5M36 - chains B and C of the 4 polymer chains in the assembly; structure by X-ray diffraction, 2.45 A resolution.

[Chain B]
Molecule: 14-3-3 protein zeta/delta
Organism: Homo sapiens
UniProtKB: P63104 (1433Z_HUMAN); numbering as in UniProt (aligned over 2-230)
Sequence (229 residues; row label = number of the first residue in the row):
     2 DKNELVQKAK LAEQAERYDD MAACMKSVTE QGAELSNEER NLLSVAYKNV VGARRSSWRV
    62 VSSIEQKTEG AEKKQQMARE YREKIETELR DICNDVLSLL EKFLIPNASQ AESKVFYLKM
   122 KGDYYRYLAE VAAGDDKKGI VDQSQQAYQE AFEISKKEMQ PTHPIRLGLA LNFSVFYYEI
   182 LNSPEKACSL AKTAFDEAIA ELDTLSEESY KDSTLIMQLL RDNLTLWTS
Disordered / not traced: 68-70, 205-210, 230
Modified / non-standard residues: Cys25 (S-hydroxycysteine; CSO)
Small-molecule neighbours:
  - 9SZ ((1R,5S,9S,16R,20R,24S,28S,35R)-3,22-Bis(dihydroxyphosphoryloxy)tridecacyclo[22.14.1.15,20.19,16.128,35.02,23.04,21.06,19.08,17.010,15.025,38.027,36.029,34]dotetraconta-2(23),3,6,8(17),10,12,14,18,21,25,27(36),29,31,33,37-pentadecaene): Trp59, Arg60, Ser64, Gln67, Tyr179, Glu180, Asn183
  - benzoic acid (BEZ): Phe196, Ile200, Thr215, Met218, Gln219, Arg222

[Chain C]
Molecule: M-phase inducer phosphatase 3
Notes: EC 3.1.3.48; engineered mutation(s): UNP residues 207-244
UniProtKB: P30307 (MPIP3_HUMAN); residues 207-244 here = UniProt positions 207-244
Sequence (38 residues; row label = number of the first residue in the row):
   207 SRSGLYRSPS MPENLNRPRL KQVEKFKDNT IPDKVKKK
Disordered / not traced: 226-244
Modified / non-standard residues: Ser216 (phosphoserine; SEP)
Small-molecule neighbours: 9SZ ((1R,5S,9S,16R,20R,24S,28S,35R)-3,22-Bis(dihydroxyphosphoryloxy)tridecacyclo[22.14.1.15,20.19,16.128,35.02,23.04,21.06,19.08,17.010,15.025,38.027,36.029,34]dotetraconta-2(23),3,6,8(17),10,12,14,18,21,25,27(36),29,31,33,37-pentadecaene): Arg208, Ser209, Gly210, Tyr212
What the authors report for this chain:
  - binding site for 9SZ: Arg208, Ser209, Tyr212
  - conformationally variable residues (order/disorder transition): Arg208, Arg225

[Interface between chain B and chain C]
Residue-residue contacts (35; chain B residue first):
  Lys11(B) with Arg223(C)
  Glu14(B) with Asn222(C)
  Gln15(B) with Arg223(C), hydrogen bond (side chain-backbone); Arg225(C)
  Glu39(B) with Arg223(C), salt bridge
  Val46(B) with Glu219(C); Asn222(C)
  Lys49(B) with Ser216(C); Met217(C); Glu219(C)
  Arg56(B) with Ser214(C); Ser216(C)
  Arg60(B) with Tyr212(C), hydrogen bond (side chain-backbone); Arg213(C); Ser214(C), hydrogen bond
  Val61(B) with Gly210(C)
  Ser64(B) with Gly210(C)
  Arg127(B) with Ser216(C)
  Tyr128(B) with Ser216(C)
  Glu131(B) with Ser214(C)
  Gly169(B) with Met217(C)
  Leu172(B) with Pro215(C); Ser216(C); Met217(C)
  Asn173(B) with Ser216(C); Met217(C), hydrogen bond (side chain-backbone)
  Val176(B) with Pro215(C)
  Glu180(B) with Tyr212(C); Ser214(C), hydrogen bond; Pro215(C)
  Asp213(B) with Leu221(C)
  Leu216(B) with Asn220(C)
  Ile217(B) with Met217(C), hydrophobic
  Leu220(B) with Pro218(C)
  Asn224(B) with Pro215(C), hydrogen bond (side chain-backbone)
Other interface residues (no listed pair), chain B (26 interface residues in all): Asn50, Lys120, Trp228
From the paper, about this interface:
  - interface residues, chain B: Leu216(B) (from molecular simulation)
  - interface residues, chain C: Met217(C), Leu221(C) (from molecular simulation)

[In short]
The interface between chain B and chain C involves 26 residues on one side and 14 on the other, with 6
hydrogen bonds and 1 salt bridge. Polar pairs include Glu39(B)-Arg223(C), Gln15(B)-Arg223(C) and
Arg60(B)-Tyr212(C). The paper reports a binding site for 9SZ at Arg208(C), Ser209(C) and Tyr212(C); interface
residues Leu216(B) and Met217(C) among others.
Chain B is 14-3-3 protein zeta/delta (Homo sapiens) and chain C is M-phase inducer phosphatase 3; the
structure, The molecular tweezer CLR01 stabilizes a disordered protein-protein interface, was determined by
X-ray diffraction (same publication as 5M35 and 5M37).
